PDB entry 8JCB | electron microscopy, 9.50 A resolution (very low resolution: no residue pairs are listed; an interface is given only as per-side residue counts) | chains B and M of the 16 polymer chains in the assembly

Chain B:
Name: T-cell surface glycoprotein CD3 zeta chain
Source organism: Homo sapiens
UniProt: P20963 (CD3Z_HUMAN); residues 1-164 here = UniProt positions 1-164
Amino-acid sequence (195 residues; numbered 1 to 195; the number before each row is that of its first residue):
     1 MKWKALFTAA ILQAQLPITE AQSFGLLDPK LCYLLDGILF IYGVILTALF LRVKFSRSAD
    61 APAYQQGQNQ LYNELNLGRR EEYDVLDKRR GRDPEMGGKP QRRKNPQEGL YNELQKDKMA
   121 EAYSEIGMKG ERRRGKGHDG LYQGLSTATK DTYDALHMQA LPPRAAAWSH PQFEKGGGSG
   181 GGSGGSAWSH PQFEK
Disordered / not traced: 1-26, 55-195
Construct notes: expression tag (165-195)
Swiss-Prot annotation at these positions:
  - modified residue: Ser58 (Phosphoserine), Tyr64 (Phosphotyrosine), Tyr72 (Phosphotyrosine), Tyr83 (Phosphotyrosine), Tyr111 (Phosphotyrosine), Tyr123 (Phosphotyrosine), Tyr142 (Phosphotyrosine), Tyr153 (Phosphotyrosine)

Chain M:
Name: T cell receptor delta variable 1, T cell receptor delta constant
Source organism: Homo sapiens
UniProt: chimeric construct of A0A1B0GX56, B7Z8K6: residues 21-114 from A0A1B0GX56 (TRDV1_HUMAN) positions 21-114 (same numbers); residues 138-290 from B7Z8K6 positions 1-153 (UniProt number = residue number - 137)
Amino-acid sequence (307 residues; each row starts with the number of its first residue; numbers below 1 keep their minus sign (Met-16 is residue -16)):
   -16 MDMRVPAQLL GLLLLWLSGA RCMDYKDDDD KGGSETGAQK VTQAQSSVSM PVRKAVTLNC
    44 LYETSWWSYY IFWYKQLPSK EMIFLIRQGS DEQNAKSGRY SVNFKKAAKS VALTISALQL
   104 EDSAKYFCAL GDPGGLNTDK LIFGKGTRVT VEPRSQPHTK PSVFVMKNGT NVACLVKEFY
   164 PKDIRINLVS SKKITEFDPA IVISPSGKYN AVKLGKYEDS NSVTCSVQHD NKTVHSTDFE
   224 VKTDSTDHVK PKETENTKQP SKSCHKPKAI VHTEKVNMMS LTVLGLRMLF AKTVAVNFLL
   284 TAKLFFL
Disordered / not traced: -16 to 21, 115-118, 225-255, 290
Construct notes: initiating methionine (-16); expression tag (-15 to 20); linker (115-137)
Swiss-Prot annotation at these positions:
  - glycosylation (N-linked (GlcNAc...) asparagine): Asn151, Asn214
Disulfide bonds: Cys43-Cys111, Cys157-Cys208

How chain B and chain M interact:
At this resolution (10 A) residue pairs are not listed: 9 residues of chain B and 7 of chain M lie at the interface.

Overview:
9 residues of chain B face 7 of chain M across their interface.
Chain B is T-cell surface glycoprotein CD3 zeta chain and chain M is T cell receptor delta variable 1, T cell
receptor delta constant, both from Homo sapiens; the structure, Vgamma5 Vdelta1 T cell receptor complex, was
determined by electron microscopy, deposited together with 8JBV, 8JC0, 8WXE, 8WY0, 8WYI and 8YC0.
